PDB entry 6FKL | X-ray diffraction, 2.10 A resolution | chains C and E of the 6 polymer chains in the assembly

[Chain C]
Molecule: Tubulin alpha-1B chain
Organism: Bos taurus
Reference sequence: P81947 (TBA1B_BOVIN); numbering as in UniProt (aligned over 1-451)
Chain sequence (451 residues; each row starts with the number of its first residue):
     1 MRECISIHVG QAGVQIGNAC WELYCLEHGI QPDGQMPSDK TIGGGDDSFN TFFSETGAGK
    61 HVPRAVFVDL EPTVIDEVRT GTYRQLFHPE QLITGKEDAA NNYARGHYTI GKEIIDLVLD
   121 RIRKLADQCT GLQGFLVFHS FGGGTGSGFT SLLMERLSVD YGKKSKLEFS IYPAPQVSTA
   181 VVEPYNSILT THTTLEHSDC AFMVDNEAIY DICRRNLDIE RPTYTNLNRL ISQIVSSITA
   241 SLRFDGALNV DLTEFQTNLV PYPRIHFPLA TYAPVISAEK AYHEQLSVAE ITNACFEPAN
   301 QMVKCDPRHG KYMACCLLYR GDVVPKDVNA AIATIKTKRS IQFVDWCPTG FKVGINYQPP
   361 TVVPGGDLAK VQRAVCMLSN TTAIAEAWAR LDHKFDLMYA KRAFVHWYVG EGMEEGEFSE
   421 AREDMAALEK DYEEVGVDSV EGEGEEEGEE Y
Not modelled in the structure: 1, 441-451
Bound ions: Ca2+: Asp-39, Thr-41, Gly-44, Glu-55
Residues lining bound ligands: GTP (guanosine-5'-triphosphate): Val-9, Gly-10, Gln-11, Ala-12, Gln-15, Ile-16, Asp-69, Asp-98, Ala-99, Ala-100, Asn-101, Ser-140, Gly-142, Gly-143, Gly-144, Thr-145, Gly-146, Ile-171, Pro-173, Val-177, Ser-178, Glu-183, Asn-206, Tyr-224, Leu-227, Asn-228, Ile-231
Reported in the primary citation:
  - binding site for the ligand DLK: Thr-179

[Chain E]
Molecule: Stathmin-4
Organism: Rattus norvegicus
Reference sequence: P63043 (STMN4_RAT), isoform P63043-3; residues 5-145 here correspond to UniProt positions 76-216 (UniProt number = residue number + 71)
Chain sequence (143 residues; row label = number of the first residue in the row):
     3 MADMEVIELN KCTSGQSFEV ILKPPSFDGV PEFNASLPRR RDPSLEEIQK KLEAAEERRK
    63 YQEAELLKHL AEKREHEREV IQKAIEENNN FIKMAKEKLA QKMESNKENR EAHLAAMLER
   123 LQEKDKHAEE VRKNKELKEE ASR
Not modelled in the structure: 3-5, 28-43, 144-145
Differences from the reference sequence: initiating methionine (3); cloning artifact (4)
Curated features (UniProtKB/Swiss-Prot):
  - modified residue: Ser-19 (Phosphoserine)

[Interface between chain C and chain E]
Contacting residue pairs (36; chain C residue first):
  His-107(C) / Leu-101(E)
  His-107(C) / Lys-104(E)
  His-107(C) / Met-105(E)
  Tyr-108(C) / Lys-104(E)
  Tyr-108(C) / Met-105(E)  hydrophobic
  Tyr-108(C) / Asn-108(E)
  Thr-109(C) / Arg-112(E)
  Lys-112(C) / Met-105(E)
  Glu-155(C) / Leu-101(E)
  Glu-155(C) / Lys-104(E)  salt bridge
  Arg-156(C) / Leu-101(E)
  Ser-158(C) / Phe-93(E)
  Ser-158(C) / Ile-94(E)
  Val-159(C) / Ile-94(E)
  Val-159(C) / Ala-97(E)  hydrophobic
  Val-159(C) / Lys-98(E)
  Gly-162(C) / Asn-90(E)
  Gly-162(C) / Ile-94(E)
  Lys-163(C) / Asn-90(E)  hydrogen bond (backbone-side chain)
  Lys-163(C) / Phe-93(E)
  Thr-193(C) / Lys-104(E)
  Glu-196(C) / Phe-93(E)
  Glu-196(C) / Lys-100(E)  salt bridge
  His-197(C) / Phe-93(E)
  His-197(C) / Ala-97(E)
  Val-409(C) / His-115(E)  hydrogen bond (backbone-side chain)
  Gly-410(C) / Arg-112(E)
  Gly-410(C) / His-115(E)
  Glu-411(C) / Asn-108(E)  hydrogen bond (backbone-side chain)
  Glu-411(C) / Arg-112(E)  salt bridge
  Gly-412(C) / Asn-108(E)  hydrogen bond (backbone-side chain)
  Gly-412(C) / Asn-111(E)  hydrogen bond (backbone-side chain)
  Gly-412(C) / Arg-112(E)
  Met-413(C) / Asn-108(E)
  Glu-414(C) / Ser-107(E)
  Glu-414(C) / Asn-111(E)  hydrogen bond
Also at the interface, not in a pair above, chain C (21 interface residues in all): Leu-152, Glu-417

[In short]
Chain C and chain E form an interface of 21 and 14 residues respectively, with 6 hydrogen bonds and 3 salt
bridges. Polar pairs include Glu-155(C)/Lys-104(E), Glu-196(C)/Lys-100(E) and Glu-411(C)/Arg-112(E). Chain C
binds GTP. Asp-39(C), Thr-41(C), Gly-44(C) and Glu-55(C) coordinate Ca2+. The paper reports a binding site for
the ligand DLK at Thr-179(C).
Chain C is Tubulin alpha-1B chain (Bos taurus) and chain E is Stathmin-4 (Rattus norvegicus); the structure,
Tubulin-TUB015 complex, was determined by X-ray diffraction together with 6FKJ from the same study.
